Entry 3A2P (X-ray diffraction, 1.90 A resolution); this record covers chain A.

# Chain A
Molecule: 6-aminohexanoate-cyclic-dimer hydrolase
Organism: Arthrobacter sp
Notes: EC 3.5.2.12
Reference sequence: P13398 (NYLA_FLASK); numbering as in UniProt (aligned over 1-493)
Sequence (493 residues; numbered 1 to 493; the number before each row is that of its first residue):
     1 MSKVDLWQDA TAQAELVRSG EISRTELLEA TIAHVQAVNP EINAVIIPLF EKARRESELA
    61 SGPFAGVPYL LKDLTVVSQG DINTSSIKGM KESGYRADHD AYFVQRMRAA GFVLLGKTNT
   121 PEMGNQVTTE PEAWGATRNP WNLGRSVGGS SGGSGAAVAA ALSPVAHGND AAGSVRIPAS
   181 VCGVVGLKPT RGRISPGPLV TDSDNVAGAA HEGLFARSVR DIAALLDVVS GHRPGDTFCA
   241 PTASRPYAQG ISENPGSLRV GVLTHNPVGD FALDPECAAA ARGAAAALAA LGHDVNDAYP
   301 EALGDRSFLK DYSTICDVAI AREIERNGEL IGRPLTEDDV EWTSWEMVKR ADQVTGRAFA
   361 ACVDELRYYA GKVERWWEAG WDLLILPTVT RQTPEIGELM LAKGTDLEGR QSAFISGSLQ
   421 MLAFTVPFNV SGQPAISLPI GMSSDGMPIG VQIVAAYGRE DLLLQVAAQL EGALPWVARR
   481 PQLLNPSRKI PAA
Not modelled in the structure: 1-2, 486-493
From the paper describing this entry:
  - catalytic residues: Ser174
  - contacts within the chain: Ser150-Ser174
  - mutagenesis - K72A, S150A, S174A: abolished catalytic activity on Acd
  - mutagenesis - N125A, C316A, C316D, C316E, C316K, C316N: decreased catalytic activity
  - mutagenesis - N125A (4-fold): decreased binding to Acd
  - mutagenesis - C316S (Kd 1.8 mm): increased binding to Acd
  - mutagenesis - C316S: unchanged catalytic activity on Acd
  - mutagenesis - C316G: increased catalytic activity
  - mutagenesis - N125A, C316D, C316S: unchanged stability
  - specificity-determining residues: Cys316 (by similarity / conservation)

# In short
The paper reports the catalytic residue Ser174; N125A, C316A and C316D, among others, reduce catalytic
activity; 11 substitutions were tested in all.
Chain A is 6-aminohexanoate-cyclic-dimer hydrolase (Arthrobacter sp); the structure, Structure of
6-aminohexanoate cyclic dimer hydrolase, was determined by X-ray diffraction, deposited together with 3A2Q.
